4X7E - chains B and D of the 4 polymer chains in the assembly; structure by X-ray diffraction, 2.11 A resolution.

[Chain B]
Protein: Capsid protein
Reference sequence: Q5F4T5 (Q5F4T5_9CALI); residue numbers follow UniProt; this construct covers 224-538
Amino-acid sequence (315 residues; numbered 224 to 538; the number before each row is that of its first residue):
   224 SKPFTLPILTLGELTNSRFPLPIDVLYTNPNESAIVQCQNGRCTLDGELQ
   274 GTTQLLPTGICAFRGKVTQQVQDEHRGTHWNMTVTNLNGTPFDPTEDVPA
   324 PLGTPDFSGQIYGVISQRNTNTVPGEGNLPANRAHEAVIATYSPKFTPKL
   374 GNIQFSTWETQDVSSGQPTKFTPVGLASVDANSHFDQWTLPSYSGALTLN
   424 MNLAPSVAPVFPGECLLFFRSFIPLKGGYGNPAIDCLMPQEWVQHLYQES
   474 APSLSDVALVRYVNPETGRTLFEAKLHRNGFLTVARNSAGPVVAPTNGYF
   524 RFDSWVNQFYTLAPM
Not modelled in the structure: 295-299, 344-351

[Chain D]
Protein: Nano-85 Nanobody
Source organism: Vicugna pacos
Notes: antibody fragment or engineered binder
Amino-acid sequence (126 residues; each row starts with the number of its first residue):
     1 DVQLVESGGGLVQPGGSLRLSCAASGSIFSIYAMGWYRQAPGKQRELVAS
    51 ISSGGGTNYADSVKGRFTISGDNAKNTVYLQMNSLKPEDTAVYYCKREDY
   101 SAYAPPSGSRGRGTQVTVSSHHHHHH
Not modelled in the structure: 121-126
Disulfide bonds: Cys-22/Cys-95

[Interface between chain B and chain D]
Residue-residue contacts (42; chain B residue first):
  Leu-477(B) / Tyr-103(D)
  Leu-477(B) / Ala-104(D)
  Leu-477(B) / Pro-105(D)
  Leu-477(B) / Pro-106(D)
  Ser-478(B) / Pro-106(D)
  Arg-484(B) / Gly-54(D)
  Glu-496(B) / Gly-54(D)
  Phe-525(B) / Ala-102(D)  hydrophobic
  Asp-526(B) / Ile-31(D)
  Asp-526(B) / Ala-102(D)
  Ser-527(B) / Ile-31(D)
  Ser-527(B) / Tyr-100(D)
  Ser-527(B) / Ser-101(D)
  Ser-527(B) / Ala-102(D)
  Trp-528(B) / Tyr-100(D)
  Trp-528(B) / Ser-101(D)  hydrogen bond (backbone-backbone)
  Trp-528(B) / Ala-102(D)
  Trp-528(B) / Pro-106(D)
  Val-529(B) / Tyr-100(D)  hydrophobic
  Val-529(B) / Pro-106(D)
  Asn-530(B) / Glu-98(D)  hydrogen bond
  Asn-530(B) / Tyr-100(D)  hydrogen bond
  Asn-530(B) / Pro-106(D)
  Phe-532(B) / Ala-33(D)
  Phe-532(B) / Met-34(D)
  Phe-532(B) / Gly-35(D)
  Phe-532(B) / Ser-50(D)
  Phe-532(B) / Ser-52(D)
  Phe-532(B) / Lys-96(D)
  Phe-532(B) / Glu-98(D)
  Phe-532(B) / Tyr-100(D)
  Tyr-533(B) / Tyr-32(D)
  Tyr-533(B) / Ser-52(D)
  Tyr-533(B) / Ser-53(D)
  Tyr-533(B) / Gly-54(D)  hydrogen bond (side chain-backbone)
  Tyr-533(B) / Tyr-100(D)
  Thr-534(B) / Ser-52(D)  hydrogen bond (backbone-side chain)
  Thr-534(B) / Gly-56(D)
  Thr-534(B) / Thr-57(D)
  Thr-534(B) / Asn-58(D)
  Ala-536(B) / Gly-54(D)
  Ala-536(B) / Gly-56(D)
Other interface residues (no listed pair), chain B (18 interface residues in all): Pro-226, Phe-434, Leu-482, Leu-535
Other interface residues (no listed pair), chain D (24 interface residues in all): Tyr-37, Leu-47, Gly-55

[In short]
18 residues of chain B face 24 of chain D across their interface; the contacts include 5 hydrogen bonds. Polar
pairs include Asn-530(B)/Glu-98(D), Asn-530(B)/Tyr-100(D) and Tyr-533(B)/Gly-54(D).
Here chain B is Capsid protein and chain D is Nano-85 Nanobody (Vicugna pacos). Entry 4X7E (Crystal structure
of norovirus GII.10 P domain in complex with Nano-85) was determined by X-ray diffraction, deposited together
with 4X7C, 4X7D and 4X7F.
